3D7G - chain A; structure by X-ray diffraction, 1.75 A resolution.

[Chain A]
Molecule: Glutamate carboxypeptidase 2
From: Homo sapiens
Notes: EC 3.4.17.21
UniProt: Q04609 (FOLH1_HUMAN); residue numbers follow UniProt; this construct covers 44-750
Amino-acid sequence (709 residues; each row starts with the number of its first residue):
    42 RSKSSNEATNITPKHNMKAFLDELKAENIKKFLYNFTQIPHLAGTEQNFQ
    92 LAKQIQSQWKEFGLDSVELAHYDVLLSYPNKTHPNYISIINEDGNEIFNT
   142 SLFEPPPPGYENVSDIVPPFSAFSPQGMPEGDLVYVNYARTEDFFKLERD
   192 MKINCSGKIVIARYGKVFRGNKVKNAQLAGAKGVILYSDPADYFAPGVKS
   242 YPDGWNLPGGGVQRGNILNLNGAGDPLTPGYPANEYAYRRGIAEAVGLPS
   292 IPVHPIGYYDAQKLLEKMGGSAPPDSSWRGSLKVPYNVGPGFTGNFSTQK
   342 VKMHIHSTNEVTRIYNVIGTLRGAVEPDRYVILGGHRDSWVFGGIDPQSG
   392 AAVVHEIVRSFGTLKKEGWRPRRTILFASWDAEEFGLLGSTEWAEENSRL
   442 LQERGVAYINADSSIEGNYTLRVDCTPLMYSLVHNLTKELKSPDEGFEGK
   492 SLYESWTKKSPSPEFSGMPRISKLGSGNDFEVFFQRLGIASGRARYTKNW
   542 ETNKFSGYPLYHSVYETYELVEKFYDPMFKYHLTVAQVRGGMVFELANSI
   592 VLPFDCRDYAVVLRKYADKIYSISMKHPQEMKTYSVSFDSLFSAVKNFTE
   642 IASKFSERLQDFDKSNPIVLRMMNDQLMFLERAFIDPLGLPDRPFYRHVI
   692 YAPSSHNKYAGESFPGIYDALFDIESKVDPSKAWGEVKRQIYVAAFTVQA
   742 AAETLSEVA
Unresolved in the structure: 42-54, 541-543, 654-655
Construct notes: expression tag (42-43)
Curated features (UniProtKB/Swiss-Prot):
  - active site: Glu-424 (Nucleophile), Ser-628 (Charge relay system), Asp-666 (Charge relay system), His-689 (Charge relay system)
  - binding site (substrate): Arg-210, Asn-257, Glu-424, Ser-517, Gly-518, Asn-519, Arg-534 to Arg-536, Tyr-552, His-553, Lys-699, Tyr-700
  - binding site (Ca(2+)): Thr-269, Tyr-272, Glu-433, Glu-436
  - binding site (Zn(2+)): His-377, Asp-387, Glu-425, Asp-453, His-553
  - glycosylation (N-linked (GlcNAc...) asparagine): Asn-51, Asn-76, Asn-121, Asn-140, Asn-153, Asn-195, Asn-336, Asn-459, Asn-476, Asn-638
  - natural variant: His-475 (H475Y: Correlates with lower folate and higher homocysteine levels)
  - mutagenesis: Asn-51 (N51A: Loss of glycosylation. Reduces enzyme activity), Asn-76 (N76A: Loss of glycosylation. Reduces enzyme activity), Asn-121 (N121A: Loss of glycosylation. Severely reduced enzyme activity), Asn-140 (N140A: Loss of glycosylation. Severely reduced enzyme activity), Asn-153 (N153A: Loss of glycosylation. Severely reduced enzyme activity), Asn-195 (N195A: Loss of glycosylation. Severely reduced enzyme activity), Asn-336 (N336A: Loss of glycosylation. Reduces enzyme activity), His-377 (H377A/G/Q: Complete loss of activity), Asp-379 (D379E/N: Complete loss of activity), Asp-387 (D387E/L: Complete loss of activity; D387N: No effect on enzyme activity), Pro-388 (P388A: No effect on enzyme activity), Glu-424 (E424A: Complete loss of activity; E424D: Reduces enzyme activity; E424Q: Reduces enzyme activity), 7 further mutagenesis entries in UniProt
Covalent attachments: N-acetylglucosamine (NAG) linked to Asn-76, Asn-121, Asn-140, Asn-195, Asn-459; glycan linked to Asn-476, Asn-638
Metal / ion sites: Ca2+: Thr-269, Tyr-272, Glu-433, Glu-436; Zn2+ site 1: His-377, Asp-387, Asp-453; Zn2+ site 2: Asp-387, Glu-425, His-553
Residues lining bound ligands: MUD (N-{[(1R)-1-carboxy-2-(methylsulfanyl)ethyl]carbamoyl}-L-glutamic acid): Phe-209, Arg-210, Gly-256, Asn-257, Asp-387, Glu-424, Glu-425, Gly-427, Leu-428, Asp-453, Gly-518, Asn-519, Arg-534, Arg-536, Phe-546, Gly-548, Tyr-552, His-553, Lys-699, Tyr-700
Reported in the primary citation:
  - binding site for MUD: Arg-210, Asn-257, Glu-424, Gly-518, Asn-519, Arg-534, Arg-536, Tyr-552, His-553, Lys-699, Tyr-700

[Summary]
Bound to chain A: compound MUD. Covalently linked N-acetylglucosamine: at Asn-76, Asn-121, Asn-140, Asn-195,
Asn-459 and Asn-476 and 1 more. UniProt lists 4 active-site residues, 13 substrate-binding residues, 4
Ca2+-binding residues and 5 Zn2+-binding residues. From the paper: a binding site for MUD at Arg-210, Asn-257
and Glu-424 among others.
Chain A is Glutamate carboxypeptidase 2 (Homo sapiens); the structure, A high resolution crystal structure of
human glutamate carboxypeptidase II (GCPII) in a complex with DCMC ..., was determined by X-ray diffraction,
deposited together with 3D7D, 3D7F and 3D7H.
